7SN7 - chains H and e of the 23 polymer chains in the assembly; structure by electron microscopy, 4.20 A resolution (low resolution: residue-level contacts below are approximate; hydrogen-bond / salt-bridge calls are withheld).

== Chain H (and e) ==
Name: Flagellin
Source organism: Escherichia coli O127:H6
Notes: chain e of this document is another copy of the same molecule, construct and numbering; everything in this record applies to it too
Reference sequence: A0A2D0NRN6 (A0A2D0NRN6_ECOLX); residues 3-548 here = UniProt positions 3-548
Amino-acid sequence (546 residues; row label = number of the first residue in the row):
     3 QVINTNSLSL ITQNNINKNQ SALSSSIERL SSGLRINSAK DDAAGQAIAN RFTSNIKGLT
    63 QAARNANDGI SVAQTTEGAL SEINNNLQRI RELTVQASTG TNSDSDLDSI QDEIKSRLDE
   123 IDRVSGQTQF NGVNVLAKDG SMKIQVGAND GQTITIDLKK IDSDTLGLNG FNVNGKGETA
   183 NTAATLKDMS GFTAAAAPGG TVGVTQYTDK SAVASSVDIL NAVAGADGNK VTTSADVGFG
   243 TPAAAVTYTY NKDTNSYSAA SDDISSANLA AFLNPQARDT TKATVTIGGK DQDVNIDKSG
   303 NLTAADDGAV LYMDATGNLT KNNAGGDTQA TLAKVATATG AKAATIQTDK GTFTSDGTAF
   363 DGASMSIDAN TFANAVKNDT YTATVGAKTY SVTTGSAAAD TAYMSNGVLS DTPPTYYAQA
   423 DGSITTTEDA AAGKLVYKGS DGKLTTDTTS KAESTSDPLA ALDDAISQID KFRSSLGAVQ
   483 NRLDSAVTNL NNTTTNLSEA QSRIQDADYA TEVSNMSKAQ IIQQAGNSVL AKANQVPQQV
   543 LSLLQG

== Chain H / chain e interface ==
Residue-residue contacts - 50 pairs, chain H then chain e:
  Q3(H) - Q22(e)
  L10(H) - S26(e)
  L10(H) - I29(e)
  L10(H) - E30(e)
  I13(H) - E30(e)
  T14(H) - S33(e)
  N17(H) - S33(e)
  N17(H) - S34(e)
  R37(H) - R66(e)
  D44(H) - Q63(e)
  I50(H) - N133(e)
  R53(H) - N133(e)
  F54(H) - F132(e)
  N57(H) - Q131(e)
  V148(H) - R125(e)
  N151(H) - Q131(e)
  Q154(H) - Q129(e)
  I156(H) - E122(e)
  I156(H) - R125(e)
  K473(H) - D110(e)
  S476(H) - S111(e)
  S477(H) - D114(e)
  A480(H) - S118(e)
  N483(H) - R119(e)
  R484(H) - S118(e)
  R484(H) - E122(e)
  S487(H) - E84(e)
  S487(H) - N88(e)
  A488(H) - R125(e)
  T490(H) - E84(e)
  N491(H) - E84(e)
  N491(H) - V126(e)
  N498(H) - T77(e)
  E501(H) - Q76(e)
  A502(H) - S73(e)
  R505(H) - R66(e)
  R505(H) - N69(e)
  R505(H) - S73(e)
  I506(H) - R66(e)
  A527(H) - Y511(e)
  V531(H) - I29(e)
  V531(H) - L32(e)
  V531(H) - S33(e)
  K534(H) - M518(e)
  A535(H) - I29(e)
  Q541(H) - Q525(e)
  Q541(H) - Q526(e)
  Q541(H) - N529(e)
  L545(H) - N529(e)
  Q547(H) - A533(e)
Interface residues without a listed pair, chain H (40 interface residues in all): G153, L499, S544
Interface residues without a listed pair, chain e (37 interface residues in all): D70, E115, D121, L532

== In short ==
40 residues of chain H and 37 residues of chain e are in contact.
Chain H and chain e are both Flagellin (Escherichia coli O127:H6); the structure, Cryo-EM structure of the
enteropathogenic E. coli O127:H6 flagellar filament, was determined by electron microscopy, deposited together
with 7SN4, 7SN9, 7SQD and 7SQJ.
